PDB entry 8YVI | electron microscopy, 2.93 A resolution | chains D and Y of the 15 polymer chains in the assembly

== Chain D ==
Name: Major carboxysome shell protein CsoS1A
From: Halothiobacillus neapolitanus
UniProt: P45689 (CSOSA_HALNC); residue numbers follow UniProt; this construct covers 1-98
Chain sequence (98 residues; numbered 1 to 98; the number before each row is that of its first residue):
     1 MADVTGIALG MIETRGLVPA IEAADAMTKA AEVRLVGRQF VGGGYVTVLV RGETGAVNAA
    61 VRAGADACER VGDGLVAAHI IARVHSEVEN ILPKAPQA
Unresolved in the structure: 1-5, 98

== Chain Y ==
Name: Carboxysome assembly protein CsoS2B
From: Halothiobacillus neapolitanus
UniProt: O85041 (CSOS2_HALNC); numbering as in UniProt (aligned over 592-869)
Chain sequence (279 residues; each row starts with the number of its first residue):
   591 MPFCTSTPEP EAQSTEQSLT CEGQIISGTS VDASDLVTGN EIGEQQLISG DAYVGAQQTG
   651 CLPTSPRFNQ TGNVQSMGFK NTNQPEQNFA PGEVMPTDFS IQTPARSAQN RITGNDIAPS
   711 GRITGPGMLA TGLITGTPEF RHAARELVGS PQPMAMAMAN RNKAAQAPVV QPEVVATQEK
   771 PELVCAPRSD QMDRVSGEGK ERCHITGDDW SVNKHITGTA GQWASGRNPS MRGNARVVET
   831 SAFANRNVPK PEKPGSKITG SSGNDTQGSL ITYSGGARG
Unresolved in the structure: 591-700, 733-772
Sequence notes: initiating methionine (591)
Disulfides: Cys-775/Cys-793

== Chain D / chain Y interface ==
Residue-residue contacts (21; chain D residue first):
  Thr-54(D) with Ile-707(Y)
  Asn-58(D) with Ile-707(Y); Pro-728(Y)
  Val-61(D) with Ile-702(Y), hydrophobic
  Arg-62(D) with Arg-701(Y), hydrogen bond (backbone-side chain); Ile-702(Y); Pro-728(Y)
  Ala-63(D) with His-732(Y)
  Ala-65(D) with Arg-701(Y); Ile-702(Y), hydrophobic
  Asp-66(D) with Arg-701(Y); His-732(Y)
  Ala-78(D) with Ile-702(Y); Thr-703(Y), hydrogen bond (backbone-backbone)
  His-79(D) with Thr-703(Y), hydrogen bond; Gly-704(Y), hydrogen bond (side chain-backbone)
  Ile-80(D) with Ile-702(Y), hydrophobic; Thr-703(Y), hydrogen bond (backbone-backbone); Gly-704(Y); Asn-705(Y), hydrogen bond (backbone-backbone)
  Ala-82(D) with Asn-705(Y)
Also at the interface, not in a pair above, chain D (14 interface residues in all): Gly-55, Ala-59, Ile-81
Also at the interface, not in a pair above, chain Y (10 interface residues in all): Ala-708, Arg-731
The authors on this interface:
  - interface residues, chain D: His-79(D)

== Summary ==
Chain D and chain Y form an interface of 14 and 10 residues respectively; the contacts include 6 hydrogen
bonds. Among the polar pairs are Arg-62(D)/Arg-701(Y), His-79(D)/Thr-703(Y) and His-79(D)/Gly-704(Y). The
paper reports the interface residue His-79(D).
Here chain D is Major carboxysome shell protein CsoS1A and chain Y is Carboxysome assembly protein CsoS2B,
both from Halothiobacillus neapolitanus. Entry 8YVI (Cryo-EM structure of carboxysomal midi-shell: icosahedral
assembly from CsoS4A/4B/1A/1B/1C/1D and CsoS2 C-terminal co-expression (T = 13)) was determined by electron
microscopy, deposited together with 8YVE, 8YVF and 9F0H.
